PDB entry 1DLW | X-ray diffraction, 1.54 A resolution | chain A

# Chain A
Molecule: Hemoglobin
Organism: Paramecium caudatum
UniProt: P15160 (GLB_PARCA); numbering as in UniProt (aligned over 1-116)
Sequence (116 residues; each row starts with the number of its first residue):
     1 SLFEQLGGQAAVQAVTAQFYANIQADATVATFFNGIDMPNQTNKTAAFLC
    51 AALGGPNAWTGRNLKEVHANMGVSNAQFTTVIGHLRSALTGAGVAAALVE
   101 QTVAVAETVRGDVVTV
Bound ions: heme Fe near His68 (its only coordinating residue here)
Small-molecule neighbours: heme (HEM): Tyr20, Phe32, Phe33, Ile36, Gln41, Lys44, Thr45, Phe48, Leu49, Trp59, Gly61, Arg62, Leu64, Val67, His68, Met71, Val73, Gln77, Phe78, Val81, Val109, Val113
Reported in the primary citation:
  - binding site for heme: Trp59, Arg62

# Summary
Chain A binds heme. From the paper: a binding site for heme at Trp59 and Arg62.
Chain A is Hemoglobin (Paramecium caudatum); the structure, X-ray crystal structure of truncated hemoglobin
from p.caudatum, was determined by X-ray diffraction (same publication as 1DLY).
